PDB entry 1TKC | X-ray diffraction, 2.70 A resolution | chains A and B

[Chain A (and B)]
Name: Transketolase
From: Saccharomyces cerevisiae
Notes: EC 2.2.1.1; chain B of this document is another copy of the same molecule, construct and numbering; everything in this record applies to it too
UniProt: P23254 (TKT1_YEAST); residues 3-680 here correspond to UniProt positions 2-679 (UniProt number = residue number - 1)
Chain sequence (678 residues; row label = number of the first residue in the row):
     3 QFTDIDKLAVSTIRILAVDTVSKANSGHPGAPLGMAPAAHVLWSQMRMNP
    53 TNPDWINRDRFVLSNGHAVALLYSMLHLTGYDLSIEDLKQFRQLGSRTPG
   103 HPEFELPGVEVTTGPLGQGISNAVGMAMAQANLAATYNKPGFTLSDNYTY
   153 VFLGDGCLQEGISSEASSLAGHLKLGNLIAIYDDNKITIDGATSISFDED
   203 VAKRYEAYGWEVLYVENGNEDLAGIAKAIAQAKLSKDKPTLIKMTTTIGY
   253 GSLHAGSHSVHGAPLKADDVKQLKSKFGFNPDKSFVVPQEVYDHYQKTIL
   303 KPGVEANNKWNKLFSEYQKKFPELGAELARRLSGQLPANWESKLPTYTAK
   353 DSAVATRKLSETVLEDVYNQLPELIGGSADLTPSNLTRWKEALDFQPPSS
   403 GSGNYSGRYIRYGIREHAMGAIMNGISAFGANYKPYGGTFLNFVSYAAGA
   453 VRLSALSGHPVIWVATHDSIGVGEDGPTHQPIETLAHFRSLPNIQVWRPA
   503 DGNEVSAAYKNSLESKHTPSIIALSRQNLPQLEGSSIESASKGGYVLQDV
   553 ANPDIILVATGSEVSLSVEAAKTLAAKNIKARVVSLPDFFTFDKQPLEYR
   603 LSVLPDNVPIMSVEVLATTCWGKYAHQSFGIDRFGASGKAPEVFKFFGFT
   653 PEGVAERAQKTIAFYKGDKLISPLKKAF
Ion coordination: Ca2+: Asp157, Asn187, Ile189 (together with 6'-methyl-thiamin diphosphate)
Small-molecule neighbours:
  - 6'-methyl-thiamin diphosphate: Ala381, Asp382, Leu383, Ile416, Glu418, Phe442, Phe445, Tyr448, His481
  - 6'-methyl-thiamin diphosphate (M6T): Ala33, His69, Gly116, Pro117, Leu118, Gly156, Asp157, Gly158, Cys159, Glu162, Asn187, Ile189, Thr190, Ile191, Ile250, His263

[Chain A / chain B interface]
Contacting residue pairs (202):
  Ala26(A) - Lys641(B)
  Ser28(A) - Glu476(B)
  Arg94(A) - Glu476(B)
  Arg94(A) - Asp477(B)  salt bridge
  Arg94(A) - Ser639(B)
  Arg94(A) - Gly640(B)
  Gln95(A) - Ser639(B)
  Gln95(A) - Gly640(B)
  Gln95(A) - Lys641(B)
  Gln95(A) - Glu644(B)
  Leu96(A) - Ala638(B)  hydrophobic
  Leu96(A) - Ser639(B)
  Leu96(A) - Gly640(B)
  Leu96(A) - Glu644(B)
  Pro101(A) - Ser639(B)
  Gly102(A) - Glu476(B)
  Gly102(A) - Ser639(B)  hydrogen bond (backbone-side chain)
  His103(A) - Asp477(B)  hydrogen bond (side chain-backbone)
  His103(A) - Thr480(B)
  His103(A) - His481(B)
  Glu105(A) - Pro479(B)
  Thr114(A) - Thr480(B)
  Gly116(A) - His481(B)
  Pro117(A) - Phe445(B)  hydrophobic
  Pro117(A) - Tyr448(B)
  Pro117(A) - Thr480(B)
  Leu118(A) - Ile416(B)  hydrophobic
  Leu118(A) - Tyr448(B)  hydrogen bond (backbone-side chain)
  Gln120(A) - Tyr448(B)  hydrogen bond
  Gly158(A) - Ile416(B)
  Gln161(A) - Glu167(B)
  Gln161(A) - Gly415(B)
  Gln161(A) - Ile416(B)  hydrogen bond (side chain-backbone)
  Gln161(A) - Arg417(B)
  Glu162(A) - Glu167(B)
  Glu162(A) - Ile416(B)
  Glu162(A) - Glu418(B)
  Glu162(A) - Tyr448(B)
  Gly163(A) - Gly163(B)
  Gly163(A) - Glu167(B)  hydrogen bond (backbone-side chain)
  Glu167(A) - Gln161(B)
  Glu167(A) - Glu162(B)
  Glu167(A) - Gly163(B)  hydrogen bond (side chain-backbone)
  Ser170(A) - Glu201(B)  hydrogen bond
  His174(A) - Ser196(B)
  His174(A) - Ile197(B)  hydrogen bond (side chain-backbone)
  His174(A) - Ser198(B)
  His174(A) - Asp200(B)  salt bridge
  Thr190(A) - Asp382(B)
  Thr190(A) - Ile416(B)
  Ile191(A) - Asp382(B)  hydrogen bond (backbone-side chain)
  Ile191(A) - Leu383(B)  hydrophobic
  Ile191(A) - Pro385(B)  hydrophobic
  Asp192(A) - Asp382(B)  hydrogen bond (backbone-side chain)
  Asp192(A) - Leu383(B)  hydrogen bond (side chain-backbone)
  Asp192(A) - Thr384(B)  hydrogen bond
  Asp192(A) - Pro385(B)
  Asp192(A) - Arg413(B)  salt bridge
  Ser196(A) - His174(B)
  Ile197(A) - His174(B)  hydrogen bond (backbone-side chain)
  Ile197(A) - Gln398(B)
  Ile197(A) - Ser404(B)
  Ser198(A) - His174(B)
  Ser198(A) - Arg413(B)
  Ser198(A) - Arg417(B)  hydrogen bond (backbone-side chain)
  Asp200(A) - His174(B)  salt bridge
  Glu201(A) - Ser170(B)  hydrogen bond
  Glu201(A) - Ala209(B)
  Glu201(A) - Tyr210(B)
  Asp202(A) - Ala209(B)  hydrogen bond (backbone-backbone)
  Lys205(A) - Lys205(B)
  Lys205(A) - Ala209(B)
  Arg206(A) - Arg206(B)
  Arg206(A) - Ala209(B)
  Arg206(A) - Tyr210(B)
  Ala209(A) - Glu201(B)
  Ala209(A) - Asp202(B)  hydrogen bond (backbone-backbone)
  Ala209(A) - Lys205(B)
  Ala209(A) - Arg206(B)
  Tyr210(A) - Glu201(B)
  Tyr210(A) - Arg206(B)
  Asp382(A) - Thr190(B)  hydrogen bond
  Asp382(A) - Ile191(B)  hydrogen bond (side chain-backbone)
  Asp382(A) - Asp192(B)  hydrogen bond (side chain-backbone)
  Leu383(A) - Ile191(B)  hydrophobic
  Leu383(A) - Asp192(B)  hydrogen bond (backbone-side chain)
  Thr384(A) - Asp192(B)  hydrogen bond (backbone-side chain)
  Pro385(A) - Ile191(B)  hydrophobic
  Pro385(A) - Asp192(B)
  Gln398(A) - Ile197(B)  hydrogen bond (side chain-backbone)
  Arg413(A) - Asp192(B)  salt bridge
  Arg413(A) - Ser198(B)
  Gly415(A) - Gln161(B)
  Gly415(A) - Ser198(B)
  Ile416(A) - Leu118(B)  hydrophobic
  Ile416(A) - Gly158(B)
  Ile416(A) - Gln161(B)  hydrogen bond (backbone-side chain)
  Ile416(A) - Glu162(B)
  Arg417(A) - Gln161(B)
  Arg417(A) - Ser198(B)  hydrogen bond (side chain-backbone)
  Glu418(A) - Glu162(B)
  His419(A) - Tyr448(B)
  Asn444(A) - Arg454(B)  hydrogen bond
  Ser447(A) - Ala450(B)
  Tyr448(A) - Pro117(B)
  Tyr448(A) - Leu118(B)  hydrogen bond (side chain-backbone)
  Tyr448(A) - Gln120(B)  hydrogen bond
  Tyr448(A) - Glu162(B)
  Tyr448(A) - Gly451(B)
  Ala450(A) - Ser447(B)
  Arg454(A) - Asn444(B)  hydrogen bond
  Arg454(A) - Pro479(B)  hydrogen bond (side chain-backbone)
  Arg454(A) - Gln482(B)  hydrogen bond (side chain-backbone)
  Arg454(A) - Pro483(B)
  Arg454(A) - Ile484(B)
  Arg454(A) - Glu485(B)  salt bridge
  Arg454(A) - Phe636(B)
  Ala457(A) - Phe636(B)  hydrophobic
  Leu458(A) - Pro479(B)
  Leu458(A) - Thr480(B)
  Leu458(A) - Phe636(B)
  Glu476(A) - Ser28(B)
  Glu476(A) - Arg94(B)  hydrogen bond (backbone-side chain)
  Glu476(A) - Gly102(B)
  Asp477(A) - Arg94(B)  salt bridge
  Asp477(A) - His103(B)  hydrogen bond (backbone-side chain)
  Pro479(A) - Glu105(B)
  Pro479(A) - Arg454(B)  hydrogen bond (backbone-side chain)
  Pro479(A) - Leu458(B)
  Thr480(A) - His103(B)  hydrogen bond
  Thr480(A) - Thr114(B)
  Thr480(A) - Pro117(B)
  Thr480(A) - Leu458(B)
  His481(A) - His103(B)
  Gln482(A) - Arg454(B)  hydrogen bond (backbone-side chain)
  Pro483(A) - Arg454(B)
  Ile484(A) - Arg454(B)
  Ile484(A) - Pro494(B)  hydrophobic
  Glu485(A) - Arg454(B)  salt bridge
  Glu485(A) - Ser492(B)
  Glu485(A) - Leu493(B)
  Ala488(A) - Ser492(B)
  His489(A) - His489(B)
  Arg491(A) - Thr621(B)
  Ser492(A) - Glu485(B)
  Ser492(A) - Ala488(B)
  Ser492(A) - Thr621(B)  hydrogen bond
  Leu493(A) - Glu485(B)
  Leu493(A) - Phe636(B)  hydrophobic
  Pro494(A) - Ile484(B)  hydrophobic
  Pro494(A) - Asp634(B)
  Pro494(A) - Arg635(B)
  Pro494(A) - Phe636(B)
  Met613(A) - Phe680(B)  hydrophobic
  Ala619(A) - Ser492(B)
  Thr621(A) - Ser492(B)  hydrogen bond
  Thr621(A) - Thr621(B)
  His628(A) - Lys678(B)
  Gln629(A) - Lys677(B)
  Gln629(A) - Lys678(B)
  Gln629(A) - Ala679(B)  hydrogen bond (side chain-backbone)
  Gln629(A) - Phe680(B)
  Ser630(A) - Phe680(B)
  Asp634(A) - Pro494(B)
  Arg635(A) - Pro494(B)
  Phe636(A) - Arg454(B)
  Phe636(A) - Ala457(B)  hydrophobic
  Phe636(A) - Leu458(B)  hydrophobic
  Phe636(A) - Leu493(B)  hydrophobic
  Phe636(A) - Pro494(B)
  Ala638(A) - Leu96(B)  hydrophobic
  Ser639(A) - Arg94(B)
  Ser639(A) - Gln95(B)
  Ser639(A) - Leu96(B)  hydrogen bond (backbone-backbone)
  Ser639(A) - Pro101(B)
  Ser639(A) - Gly102(B)  hydrogen bond (side chain-backbone)
  Gly640(A) - Arg94(B)
  Gly640(A) - Gln95(B)
  Gly640(A) - Leu96(B)
  Lys641(A) - Ala26(B)
  Lys641(A) - Gln95(B)
  Glu644(A) - Leu96(B)
  Val645(A) - Leu96(B)  hydrophobic
  Phe648(A) - Leu96(B)  hydrophobic
  Arg659(A) - Phe680(B)
  Lys662(A) - Ala679(B)
  Thr663(A) - Ala679(B)
  Thr663(A) - Phe680(B)
  Phe666(A) - Ala679(B)  hydrophobic
  Asp670(A) - Lys671(B)  salt bridge
  Lys671(A) - Asp670(B)  salt bridge
  Lys677(A) - Gln629(B)  hydrogen bond (backbone-side chain)
  Lys678(A) - Gln629(B)
  Ala679(A) - Gln629(B)  hydrogen bond (backbone-side chain)
  Ala679(A) - Lys662(B)
  Ala679(A) - Thr663(B)
  Ala679(A) - Phe666(B)  hydrophobic
  Phe680(A) - Met613(B)  hydrophobic
  Phe680(A) - Gln629(B)
  Phe680(A) - Ser630(B)
  Phe680(A) - Arg659(B)
  Phe680(A) - Thr663(B)
Other interface residues (no listed pair), chain A (109 interface residues in all): His30, Gly97, Thr115, Ser166, Phe199, Glu208, Ser386, Ser404, Phe445, Gly451, Leu455, Cys622, Lys625, Phe631, Tyr667, Ile673
Other interface residues (no listed pair), chain B (105 interface residues in all): His30, Thr115, Gly116, Ser166, Phe199, Glu208, His419, Arg491, Asn495, Ala619, Cys622, Lys625, Phe631, Val645, Phe648, Ile673

[Overview]
Chain A and chain B form an interface of 109 and 105 residues respectively; the contacts include 44 hydrogen
bonds and 10 salt bridges. Among the polar pairs are Arg94(A)-Asp477(B), His174(A)-Asp200(B) and
Asp192(A)-Arg413(B). Chain A binds 6'-methyl-thiamin diphosphate. Asp157(A), Asn187(A) and Ile189(A)
coordinate Ca2+.
Chain A and chain B are both Transketolase (Saccharomyces cerevisiae); the structure, Specificity of coenzyme
binding in thiamin diphosphate dependent enzymes: crystal structures of yeast transketolase in complex ...,
was determined by X-ray diffraction, deposited together with 1TKA and 1TKB.
